8WRP - chains D and A of the 4 polymer chains in the assembly; structure by electron microscopy, 2.83 A resolution.

== Chain D ==
Molecule: 42-nt DNA strand
From: unclassified sequences
Sequence (42 nucleotides; row label = number of the first residue in the row; numbers below 1 keep their minus sign (DT-9 is residue -9)):
    -9 TGGCCAATTC TCCCCTACGT GCTGCTGAAG TTGCAAGGGC AG
Unresolved in the structure: 1-32

== Chain A ==
Name: Cas12-1
From: unclassified sequences
Chain sequence (737 residues; numbered 1 to 737; the number before each row is that of its first residue):
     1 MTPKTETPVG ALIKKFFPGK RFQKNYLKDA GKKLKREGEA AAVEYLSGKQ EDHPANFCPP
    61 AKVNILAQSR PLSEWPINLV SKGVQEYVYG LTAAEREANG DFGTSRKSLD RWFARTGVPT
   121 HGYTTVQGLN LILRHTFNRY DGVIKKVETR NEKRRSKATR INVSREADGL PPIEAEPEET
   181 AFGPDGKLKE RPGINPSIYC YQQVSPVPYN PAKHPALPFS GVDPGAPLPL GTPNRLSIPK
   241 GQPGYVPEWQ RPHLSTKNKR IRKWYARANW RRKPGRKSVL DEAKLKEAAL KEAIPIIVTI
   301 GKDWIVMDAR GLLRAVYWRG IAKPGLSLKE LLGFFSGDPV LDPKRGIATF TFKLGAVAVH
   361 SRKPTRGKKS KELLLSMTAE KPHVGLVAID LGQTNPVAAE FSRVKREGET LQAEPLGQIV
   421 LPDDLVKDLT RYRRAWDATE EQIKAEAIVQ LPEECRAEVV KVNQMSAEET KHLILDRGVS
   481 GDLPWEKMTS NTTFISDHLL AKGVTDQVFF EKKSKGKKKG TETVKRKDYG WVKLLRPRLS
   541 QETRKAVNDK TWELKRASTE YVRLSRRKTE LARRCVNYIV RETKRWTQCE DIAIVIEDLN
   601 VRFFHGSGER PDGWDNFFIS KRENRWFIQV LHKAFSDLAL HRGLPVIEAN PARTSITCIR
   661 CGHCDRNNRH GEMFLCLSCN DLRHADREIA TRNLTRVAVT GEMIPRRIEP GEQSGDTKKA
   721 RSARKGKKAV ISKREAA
Unresolved in the structure: 1-53, 599-611, 650-737

== Chain D / chain A interface ==
Pairs across the interface (12; chain D residue first):
  DA-4(D) with Gln203(A), sugar contact
  DA-3(D) with Thr124(A), phosphate contact; Thr125(A), phosphate contact; Val126(A), hydrogen bond to the phosphate; Gln127(A), base contact; Gln202(A), base contact; Gln203(A), hydrogen bond to the base
  DT-2(D) with Ser105(A), phosphate contact; Arg106(A), hydrogen bond to the phosphate; Gln127(A), hydrogen bond to the base
  DT-1(D) with Thr104(A), base contact; Asn130(A), base contact

== Summary ==
The interface between chain D and chain A involves 4 residues on one side and 10 on the other; the contacts
include 4 hydrogen bonds. Among the polar pairs are DA-3(D)-Gln203(A), DT-2(D)-Gln127(A) and
DA-3(D)-Val126(A).
Chain D is a 42-nt DNA strand and chain A is Cas12-1, both from unclassified sequences; the structure, Cryo-EM
structure of Cas12-1 with 20 nt complementary heteroduplex, was determined by electron microscopy.
